3JQR - chain A; structure by X-ray diffraction, 2.30 A resolution.

Chain A:
Protein: Ferredoxin NADP reductase
Source organism: Plasmodium falciparum
Notes: EC 1.18.1.2; fragment: residues in UNP 56-371
Reference sequence: C6KT68 (C6KT68_PLAF7); residues 1-316 here correspond to UniProt positions 56-371 (UniProt number = residue number + 55)
Chain sequence (316 residues; row label = number of the first residue in the row):
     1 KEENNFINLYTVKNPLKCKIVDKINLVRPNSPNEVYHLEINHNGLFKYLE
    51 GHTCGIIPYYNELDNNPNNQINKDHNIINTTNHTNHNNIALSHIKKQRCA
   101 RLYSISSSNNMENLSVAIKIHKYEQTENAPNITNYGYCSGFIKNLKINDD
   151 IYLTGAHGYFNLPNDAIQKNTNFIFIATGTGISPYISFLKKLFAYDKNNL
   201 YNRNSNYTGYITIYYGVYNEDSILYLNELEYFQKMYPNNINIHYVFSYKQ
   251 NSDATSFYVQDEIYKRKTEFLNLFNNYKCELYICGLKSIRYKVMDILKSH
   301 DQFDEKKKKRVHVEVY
Not modelled in the structure: 1-4, 61-97, 126-132, 196-204, 302-304
Construct notes: engineered mutation Leu286 (His341 in C6KT68)
Cystine bridges: Cys99 forms a disulfide with the same residue of a neighbouring copy of this chain
Small-molecule neighbours: FAD (flavin-adenine dinucleotide): Thr53, Ala100, Arg101, Leu102, Tyr103, Ser104, Ala117, Ile118, Lys119, His121, Glu124, Gln125, Gly136, Tyr137, Cys138, Ser139, Thr180, Ser183, Lys287, Glu314, Val315, Tyr316
UniProt features mapped onto this chain:
  - binding site (FAD): Lys13, Ala100 to Ser104, Ala117 to Glu124, Tyr137 to Ser139, Thr180, Lys287, Tyr316
  - binding site (NADP(+)): Lys119, Val217, Tyr218, Ser247, Tyr258 to Gln260

Summary:
Bound to chain A: flavin-adenine dinucleotide. From UniProt: 20 FAD-binding residues and 7 NADP+-binding
residues.
Chain A is Ferredoxin NADP reductase (Plasmodium falciparum); the structure, Crystal structure of the H286L
mutant of Ferredoxin-NADP+ reductase from Plasmodium falciparum, was determined by X-ray diffraction,
deposited together with 3JQP and 3JQQ.
